PDB entry 9QUB | electron microscopy, 2.70 A resolution | chains E and F of the 6 polymer chains in the assembly

Chain E:
Protein: Fab-light chain
From: Mus musculus
Notes: antibody fragment or engineered binder
Chain sequence (214 residues; each row starts with the number of its first residue):
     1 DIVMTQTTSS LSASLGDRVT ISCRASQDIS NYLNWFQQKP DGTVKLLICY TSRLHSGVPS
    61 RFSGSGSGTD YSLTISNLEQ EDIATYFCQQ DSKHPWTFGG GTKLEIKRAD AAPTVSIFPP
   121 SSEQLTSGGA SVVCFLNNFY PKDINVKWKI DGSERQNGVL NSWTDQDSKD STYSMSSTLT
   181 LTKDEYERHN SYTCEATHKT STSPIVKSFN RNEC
Disordered / not traced: 197-214
Cystine bridges: C23-C88, C134-C194

Chain F:
Protein: Fab-heavy chain
From: Mus musculus
Notes: antibody fragment or engineered binder
Chain sequence (256 residues; each row starts with the number of its first residue):
     1 EVQLQESGPE LVKPGASVKM SCKASGYTFT NYFIHWVKQK PGQGLEWIGY INPYNDITKF
    61 NEKFKGKATL TSDKSSRTAY MELSSLTSED SAVYYCARCD GYYRYYAMDY WGQGTSVTVS
   121 SAKTTAPSVY PLAPVCGDTS GSSVTLGCLV KGYFPEPVTL TWNSGSLSSG VHTFPAVLQS
   181 DLYTLSSSVT VTSSTWPSQS ITCNVAHPAS STKVDKKIEP RGPTIKPCPP CKCPAPNLLG
   241 GPSVFIFPPK IKDVLM
Disordered / not traced: 135-143, 222-256
Cystine bridges: C22-C96, C148-C203

Interface between chain E and chain F:
Pairs across the interface - 51 pairs, chain E then chain F:
  N34(E) with A107(F)
  F36(E) with M108(F); W111(F)
  Q38(E) with Q39(F), hydrogen bond; Y95(F), hydrogen bond
  G42(E) with Y95(F), hydrogen bond (backbone-side chain)
  V44(E) with W111(F), hydrophobic
  L46(E) with A107(F), hydrophobic; M108(F); D109(F)
  Y50(E) with Y105(F), hydrophobic
  R53(E) with Y103(F), hydrogen bond; Y105(F)
  H55(E) with D109(F)
  F87(E) with L45(F), hydrophobic
  D91(E) with Y106(F)
  H94(E) with W47(F); K59(F), hydrogen bond; F60(F)
  W96(E) with H35(F); W47(F); Y106(F), hydrophobic; M108(F), hydrophobic
  F98(E) with L45(F), hydrophobic; M108(F), hydrophobic
  F118(E) with L132(F), hydrophobic; A133(F); T145(F); L146(F), hydrophobic
  S121(E) with P131(F)
  E123(E) with Y130(F)
  Q124(E) with Y130(F)
  S127(E) with Y130(F)
  F135(E) with S186(F); S187(F); S188(F)
  N137(E) with H172(F); F174(F)
  N138(E) with H172(F)
  L160(E) with V177(F), hydrophobic; Q179(F)
  S162(E) with F174(F); P175(F), hydrogen bond (side chain-backbone); V177(F)
  W163(E) with P175(F)
  T164(E) with F174(F)
  S174(E) with H172(F); F174(F)
  M175(E) with F174(F)
  S176(E) with F174(F)
  T180(E) with Q179(F)
Interface residues without a listed pair, chain E (39 interface residues in all): C49, Q89, P95, G99, S116, S131, V133, N161, T178
Interface residues without a listed pair, chain F (37 interface residues in all): V37, G44, E46, N61, C99, P134, G147, L149, T184

In short:
39 residues of chain E face 37 of chain F across their interface, with 6 hydrogen bonds. Among the polar pairs
are Q38(E)-Q39(F), Q38(E)-Y95(F) and G42(E)-Y95(F).
Here chain E is Fab-light chain and chain F is Fab-heavy chain, both from Mus musculus. Entry 9QUB (Cryo-EM
structure of the human NHA2-Fab complex) was determined by electron microscopy (same publication as 9QUW).
